Entry 6OGD (electron microscopy, 4.40 A resolution (low resolution: residue-level contacts below are approximate; hydrogen-bond / salt-bridge calls are withheld)); this record covers chains H and J of the 15 polymer chains in the assembly.

== Chain H ==
Protein: Toxin subunit YenA2
Source organism: Yersinia entomophaga
UniProtKB: B6A878 (YENA2_YERET); residues 2001-3364 here correspond to UniProt positions 1-1364 (UniProt number = residue number - 2000)
Chain sequence (1364 residues; numbered 2001 to 3364; the number before each row is that of its first residue):
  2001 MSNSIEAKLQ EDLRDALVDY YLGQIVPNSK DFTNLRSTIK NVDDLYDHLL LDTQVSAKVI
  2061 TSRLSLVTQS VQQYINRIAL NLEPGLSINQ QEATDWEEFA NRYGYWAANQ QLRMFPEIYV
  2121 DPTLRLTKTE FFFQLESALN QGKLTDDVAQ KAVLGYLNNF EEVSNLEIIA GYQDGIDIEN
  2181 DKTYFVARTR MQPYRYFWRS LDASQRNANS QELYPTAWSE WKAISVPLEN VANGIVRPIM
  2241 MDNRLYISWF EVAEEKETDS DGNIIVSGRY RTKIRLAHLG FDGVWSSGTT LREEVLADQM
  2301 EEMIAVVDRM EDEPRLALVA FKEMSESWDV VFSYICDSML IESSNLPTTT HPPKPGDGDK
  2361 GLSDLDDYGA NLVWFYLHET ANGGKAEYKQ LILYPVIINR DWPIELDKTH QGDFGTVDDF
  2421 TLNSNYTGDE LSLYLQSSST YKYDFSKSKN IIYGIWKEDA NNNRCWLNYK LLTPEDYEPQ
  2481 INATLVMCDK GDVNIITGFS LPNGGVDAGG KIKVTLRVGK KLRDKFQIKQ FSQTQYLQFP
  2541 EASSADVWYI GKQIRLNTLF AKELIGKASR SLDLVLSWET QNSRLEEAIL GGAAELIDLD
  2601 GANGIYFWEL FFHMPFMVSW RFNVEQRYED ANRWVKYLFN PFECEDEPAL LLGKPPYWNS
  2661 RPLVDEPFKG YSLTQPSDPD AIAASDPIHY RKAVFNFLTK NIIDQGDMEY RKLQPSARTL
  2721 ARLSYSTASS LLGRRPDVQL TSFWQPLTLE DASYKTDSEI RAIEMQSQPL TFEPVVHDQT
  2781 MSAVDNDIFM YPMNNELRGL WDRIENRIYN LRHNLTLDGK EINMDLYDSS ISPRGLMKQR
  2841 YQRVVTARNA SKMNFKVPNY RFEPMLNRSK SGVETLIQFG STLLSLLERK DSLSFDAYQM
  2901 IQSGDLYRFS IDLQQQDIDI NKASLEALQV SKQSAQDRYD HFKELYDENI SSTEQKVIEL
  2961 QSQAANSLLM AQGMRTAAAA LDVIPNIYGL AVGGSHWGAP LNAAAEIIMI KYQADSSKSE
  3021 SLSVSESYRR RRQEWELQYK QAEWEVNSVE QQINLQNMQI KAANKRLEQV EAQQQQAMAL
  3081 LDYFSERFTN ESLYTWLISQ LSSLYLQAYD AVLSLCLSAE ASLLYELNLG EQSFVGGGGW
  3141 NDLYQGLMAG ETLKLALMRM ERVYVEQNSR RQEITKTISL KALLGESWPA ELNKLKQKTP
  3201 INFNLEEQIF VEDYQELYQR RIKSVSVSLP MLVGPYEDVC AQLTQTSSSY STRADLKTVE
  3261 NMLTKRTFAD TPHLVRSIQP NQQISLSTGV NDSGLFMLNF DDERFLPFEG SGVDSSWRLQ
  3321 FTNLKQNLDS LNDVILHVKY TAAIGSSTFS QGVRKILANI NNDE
Not modelled in the structure: 2333-2522, 2735-2794, 3258-3272, 3344-3364

== Chain J ==
Protein: Toxin subunit YenA1
Source organism: Yersinia entomophaga
UniProtKB: B6A877 (YENA1_YERET); residue numbers follow UniProt; this construct covers 1-1164
Chain sequence (1164 residues; each row starts with the number of its first residue):
     1 MDKYNNYSNV IKNKSSISPL LAAAAKIEPE ITVLSSASKS NRSQYSQSLA DTLLGLGYRS
    61 IFDIAKVSRQ RFIKRHDESL LGNGAVIFDK AVSMANQVLQ KYRKNRLEKS NSPLVPQTSS
   121 STDASSESQT NKLPEYNQLF PEPWDNFCRP GAIEALDSPA SYLLDLYKFI QSVELDGSNQ
   181 ARKLETRRAD IPKLSLDNDA LYKEVTALSI VNDVLSGSAR EYIDQSGQAD KAVNQILGDT
   241 HFPFTLPYSL PTQQINKGLG ASNIELGTVI QRVDPQFSWN TTQEKYNQVL LAYTQLSSEQ
   301 IALLSLPDVF TQNFLTQTEL SAGYLSASTT EILAEKDLSR HGYIVKAADN IKGPTQLVEH
   361 SDASYDVIEL TCTNQAKETI TVKLRGENII TYQRTKARMV PFDNSSPFSR QLKLTFVAED
   421 NPSLGNLDKG PYFANMDIYA AEWVRENVSS ETMVSRPFLT MTYRIAIAKA GASLEELQPE
   481 ADAFFINNFG LSAEDSSQLV KLVAFGDQTG SKAEEIESLL SCGENLPIVS PNVIFANPIF
   541 GSYFNDEPFP APYHFGGVYI NAHQRNAMTI IRAEGGREIQ SLSNFRLERL NRFIRLQRWL
   601 DLPSHQLDLL LTSVMQADAD NSQQEITEPV LKSLGLFRHL NLQYKITPEI FSSWLYQLTP
   661 FAVSGEIAFF DRIFNREQLF DQPFILDGGS FTYLDAKGSD AKSVKQLCAG LNISAVTFQF
   721 IAPLVQSALG LEAGTLVRSF EVVSSLYRLV SIPQTFGLST EDGLILMNIL TDEMGYLAKQ
   781 PAFDDKQTQD KDFLSIILKM EALSAWLTKN NLTPASLALL LGVTRLAVVP TNNMVTFFKG
   841 IANGLSENVC LTTDDFQRQE LEGADWWTLL STNQVIDDMG LVLDIHPVWG KSDEEMLMEK
   901 IQSIGVSNDN NTLSIIVQIL IQAKNAQENL LSQTISAEYG VERSVVPLQL RWLGSNVYSV
   961 LNQVLNNTPT DISSIVPKLS ELTYSLLIYT QLINSLKLNK EFIFLRLTQP NWLGLTQPKL
  1021 STQLSLPEIY LITCYQDWVV NANKNEDSIH EYLEFANIKK TEAEKTLVDN SEKCAELLAE
  1081 ILAWDAGEIL KAASLLGLNP PQATNVFEID WIRRLQTLSE KTMISTEYLW QMGDLTENSE
  1141 FSLKEGVGEA VMAALKAQGD SDNV
Not modelled in the structure: 1-44, 108-155, 305-583, 656-700

== How chain H and chain J interact ==
Residue-residue contacts (33):
  Glu2645(H) with Gln70(J)
  Tyr2841(H) with Asn1043(J); Lys1044(J)
  Gln2842(H) with Asn1045(J)
  Met2853(H) with Gln918(J)
  Phe2855(H) with Asn911(J)
  Ser3099(H) with Gln933(J)
  Ser3102(H) with Gln933(J)
  Leu3106(H) with Asn929(J)
  Asp3110(H) with Gln922(J)
  Gly3137(H) with Gln918(J)
  Asp3142(H) with Asn925(J)
  Ser3251(H) with Ser871(J); Val875(J)
  Thr3252(H) with Ser871(J); Thr872(J); Asn873(J); Gln874(J); Val875(J)
  Ala3254(H) with Gln874(J); Asn908(J); Thr912(J)
  Asp3255(H) with Gly905(J); Val906(J); Ser907(J); Asn908(J)
  Leu3256(H) with Ile876(J); Met879(J); Ile904(J); Gly905(J); Val906(J)
  Lys3257(H) with Ile904(J); Gly905(J)
Other interface residues (no listed pair), chain H (24 interface residues in all): Lys2852, Lys2856, Leu2887, Gln3107, Trp3140, Gln3145, Arg3253
Other interface residues (no listed pair), chain J (27 interface residues in all): Asn848, Val849, Ser914, Arg943

== In short ==
Chain H and chain J form an interface of 24 and 27 residues respectively.
Chain H is Toxin subunit YenA2 and chain J is Toxin subunit YenA1, both from Yersinia entomophaga; the
structure, Cryo-EM structure of YenTcA in its prepore state, was determined by electron microscopy.
